PDB entry 7LXN | electron microscopy, 3.85 A resolution | chains A and L of the 12 polymer chains in the assembly

== Chain A ==
Protein: HIV-1 Env glycoprotein gp120
Organism: Human immunodeficiency virus 1
Sequence (492 residues; numbered -4 to 513 plus 1 insertion-coded residue; 27 numbers in that range are skipped by the numbering (no residue carries them; nothing is unmodelled there); the number before each row is that of its first residue; numbers below 1 keep their minus sign (Met-4 is residue -4)):
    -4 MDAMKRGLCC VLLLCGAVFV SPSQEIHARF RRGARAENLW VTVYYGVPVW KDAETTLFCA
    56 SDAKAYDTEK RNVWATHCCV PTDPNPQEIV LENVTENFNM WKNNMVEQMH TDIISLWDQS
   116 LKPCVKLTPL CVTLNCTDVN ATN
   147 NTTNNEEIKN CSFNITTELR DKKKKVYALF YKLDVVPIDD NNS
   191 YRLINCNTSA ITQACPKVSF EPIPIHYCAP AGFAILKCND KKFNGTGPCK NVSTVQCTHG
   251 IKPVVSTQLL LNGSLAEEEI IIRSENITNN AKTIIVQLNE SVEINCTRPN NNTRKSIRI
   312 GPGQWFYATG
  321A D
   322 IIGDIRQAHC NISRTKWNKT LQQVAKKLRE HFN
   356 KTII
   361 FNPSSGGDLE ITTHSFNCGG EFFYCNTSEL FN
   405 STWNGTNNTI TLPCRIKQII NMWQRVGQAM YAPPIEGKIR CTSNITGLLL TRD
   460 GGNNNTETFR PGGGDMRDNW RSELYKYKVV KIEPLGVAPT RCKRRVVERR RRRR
Not modelled in the structure: -4 to 31, 147-151, 405-409, 460-462, 505-513
Cystine bridges: Cys54-Cys74, Cys119-Cys205, Cys126-Cys196, Cys131-Cys157, Cys218-Cys247, Cys228-Cys239, Cys296-Cys331, Cys378-Cys445, Cys385-Cys418
Glycans and other covalent adducts: N-acetylglucosamine (NAG) linked to Asn88, Asn130, Asn160, Asn197, Asn234, Asn241, Asn262, Asn276, Asn289, Asn295, Asn301, Asn386, Asn392, Asn448; glycan linked to Asn138, Asn332
From the paper describing this entry:
  - contacts within the chain: Glu290-Lys340

== Chain L ==
Protein: PGT122 Fab light chain
Organism: Homo sapiens
Notes: antibody fragment or engineered binder
Sequence (213 residues; numbered 6 to 213 plus 6 insertion-coded residues; 1 number in that range is skipped by the numbering (no residue carries it; nothing is unmodelled there); the number before each row is that of its first residue; a row labelled like 67A-67C holds insertion residues (67A, then the next letters in order)):
     6 APTF
    11 VSVAPGQTAR ITCGEESLGS RSVIWYQQRP GQAPSLIIYN NNDRPSGIPD RFSGSPG
67A-67C STF
    68 GTTATLTITS VEAGDEADYY CHIWDSRR
95A-95C PTN
    96 WVFGEGTTLI VLSQPKAAPS VTLFPPSSEE LQANKATLVC LISDFYPGAV TVAWKADSSP
   156 VKAGVETTTP SKQSNNKYAA SSYLSLTPEQ WKSHKSYSCQ VTHEGSTVEK TVAPTECS
Not modelled in the structure: 109-213
Cystine bridges: Cys23-Cys88

== Interface between chain A and chain L ==
Pairs across the interface (19; chain A residue first):
  Asn135(A) - Leu28(L)
  Asn135(A) - Arg94(L)  hydrogen bond (side chain-backbone)
  Thr137(A) - Ser93(L)
  Thr137(A) - Arg94(L)
  Thr137(A) - Arg95(L)
  Asn138(A) - Ser93(L)
  Asn138(A) - Arg95(L)
  Asn138(A) - Pro95A(L)
  Asn138(A) - Thr95B(L)  hydrogen bond
  Ile322(A) - Arg94(L)  hydrogen bond (backbone-side chain)
  Ile323(A) - Phe67C(L)  hydrophobic
  Gly324(A) - Leu28(L)  hydrogen bond (backbone-backbone)
  Gly324(A) - Gly29(L)
  Gly324(A) - Phe67C(L)
  Gly324(A) - Arg94(L)  hydrogen bond (backbone-side chain)
  Asp325(A) - Gly29(L)
  Asp325(A) - Ser30(L)  hydrogen bond (side chain-backbone)
  Asp325(A) - Ser93(L)  hydrogen bond
  Ile326(A) - Arg94(L)

== In short ==
Chain A and chain L form an interface of 8 and 9 residues respectively; the contacts include 7 hydrogen bonds.
Polar contacts include Asn135(A)-Arg94(L), Asn138(A)-Thr95B(L) and Ile322(A)-Arg94(L). N-acetylglucosamine is
covalently linked to Asn88(A), Asn130(A), Asn160(A), Asn197(A), Asn234(A) and Asn241(A) and 8 more. The paper
reports contacts within the chain involving Lys340(A) and Glu290(A).
Chain A is HIV-1 Env glycoprotein gp120 (Human immunodeficiency virus 1) and chain L is PGT122 Fab light chain
(Homo sapiens); the structure, Cryo-EM structure of EDC-crosslinked ConM SOSIP.v7 (ConM-EDC) in complex with
bNAb PGT122, was determined by electron microscopy together with 7LX2, 7LX3 and 7LXM from the same study.
